2W8V - chain A; structure by X-ray diffraction, 1.43 A resolution.

# Chain A
Molecule: Serine palmitoyltransferase
From: Pseudomonas paucimobilis
UniProt: Q93UV0 (Q93UV0_PSEPA); residue numbers follow UniProt; this construct covers 2-420
Chain sequence (427 residues; numbered 2 to 428; the number before each row is that of its first residue):
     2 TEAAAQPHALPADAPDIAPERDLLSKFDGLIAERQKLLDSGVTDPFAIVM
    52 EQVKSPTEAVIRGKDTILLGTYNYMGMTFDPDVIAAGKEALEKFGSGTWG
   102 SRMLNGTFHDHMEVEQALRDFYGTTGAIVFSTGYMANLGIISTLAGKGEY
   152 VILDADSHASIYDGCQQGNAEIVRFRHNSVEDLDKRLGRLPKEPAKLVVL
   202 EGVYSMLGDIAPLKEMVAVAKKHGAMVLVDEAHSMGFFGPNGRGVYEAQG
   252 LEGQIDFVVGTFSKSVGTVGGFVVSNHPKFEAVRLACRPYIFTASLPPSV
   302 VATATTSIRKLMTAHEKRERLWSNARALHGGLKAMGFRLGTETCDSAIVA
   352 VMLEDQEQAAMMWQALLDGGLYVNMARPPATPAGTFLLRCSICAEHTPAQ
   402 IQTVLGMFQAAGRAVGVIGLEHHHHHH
Not modelled in the structure: 2-21, 421-428
Sequence notes: engineered mutation W100 (Asn in Q93UV0)
Glycans and other covalent adducts: pyridoxal phosphate (PLP) linked to K265
Small-molecule neighbours: pyridoxal phosphate (PLP): T133, G134, Y135, N138, H159, S161, E202, D231, A233, H234, T262, S264, G271, F293, T294, A295
Swiss-Prot annotation at these positions:
  - binding site (pyridoxal 5'-phosphate): G134, Y135, H234, T262, S264
  - modified residue: K265 (N6-(pyridoxal phosphate)lysine)
  - mutagenesis: K265 (K265A: Loss of activity), R378 (R378A: 40-fold decrease in catalytic efficiency for L-serine. Is less able to stabilize a quinonoid intermediate; R378N: 60-fold decrease in catalytic efficiency for L-serine)
From the paper describing this entry:
  - binding site for pyridoxal phosphate: K265
  - conformationally variable residues (helix shift): D23 to G42
  - catalytic residues: R378
  - specificity-determining residues: S102, R378 (proposed by the authors, not directly observed)
  - mutagenesis - R378A, R378N (40-fold): decreased catalytic activity

# In short
Covalently linked pyridoxal phosphate: at K265. From UniProt: 5 pyridoxal 5'-phosphate-binding residues and 2
mutagenesis sites. From the paper: the catalytic residue R378; R378A and R378N reduce catalytic activity.
Chain A is Serine palmitoyltransferase (Pseudomonas paucimobilis); the structure, SPT with PLP, N100W, was
determined by X-ray diffraction together with 2W8J, 2W8T, 2W8U and 2W8W from the same study.
